Entry 5GWJ (X-ray diffraction, 2.57 A resolution); this record covers chains B and E of the 6 polymer chains in the assembly.

[Chain B]
Name: DNA topoisomerase 2-beta
Source organism: Homo sapiens
Notes: EC 5.99.1.3
UniProtKB: Q02880 (TOP2B_HUMAN); residues 445-1201 here correspond to UniProt positions 450-1206 (UniProt number = residue number + 5)
Chain sequence (803 residues; each row starts with the number of its first residue):
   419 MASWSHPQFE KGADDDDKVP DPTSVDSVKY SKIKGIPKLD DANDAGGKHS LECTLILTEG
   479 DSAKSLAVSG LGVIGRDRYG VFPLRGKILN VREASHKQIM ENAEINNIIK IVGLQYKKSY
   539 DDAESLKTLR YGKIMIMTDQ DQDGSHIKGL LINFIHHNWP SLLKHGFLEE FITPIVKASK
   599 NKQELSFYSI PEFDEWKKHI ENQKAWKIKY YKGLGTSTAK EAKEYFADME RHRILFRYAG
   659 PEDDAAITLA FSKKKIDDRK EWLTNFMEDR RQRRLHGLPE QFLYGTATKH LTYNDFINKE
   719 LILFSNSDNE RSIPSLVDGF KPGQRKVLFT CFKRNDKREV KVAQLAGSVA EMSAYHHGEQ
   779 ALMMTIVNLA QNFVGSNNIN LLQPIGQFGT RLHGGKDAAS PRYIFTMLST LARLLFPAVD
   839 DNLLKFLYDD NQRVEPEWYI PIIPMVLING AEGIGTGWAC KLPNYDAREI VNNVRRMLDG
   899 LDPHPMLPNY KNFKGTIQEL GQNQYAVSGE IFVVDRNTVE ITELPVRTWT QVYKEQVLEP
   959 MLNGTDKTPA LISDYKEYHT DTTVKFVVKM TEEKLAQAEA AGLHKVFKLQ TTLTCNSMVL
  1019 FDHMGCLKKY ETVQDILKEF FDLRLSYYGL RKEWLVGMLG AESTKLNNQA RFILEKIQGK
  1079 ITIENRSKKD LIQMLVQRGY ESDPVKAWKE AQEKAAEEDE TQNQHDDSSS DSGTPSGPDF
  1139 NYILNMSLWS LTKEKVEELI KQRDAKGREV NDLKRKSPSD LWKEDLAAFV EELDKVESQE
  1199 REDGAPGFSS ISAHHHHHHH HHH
Not modelled in the structure: 419-448, 593-636, 696-705, 1112-1134, 1202-1221
Construct notes: expression tag (419-444, 1202-1221)
Metal / ion sites: Mg2+: Asp557, Asp559; Pt ion site 1 near Met782 (its only coordinating residue here)
Ligand contacts: N2S / N2W: Glu477, Gly478, Asp479, Leu502, Arg503, Gly504, Gln778, Met782
Curated features (UniProtKB/Swiss-Prot):
  - region: Lys1006 to Ser1015 (Interaction with DNA)
  - motif: Glu1029 to Phe1039 (Nuclear export signal)
  - active site: Tyr821 (O-(5'-phospho-DNA)-tyrosine intermediate)
  - binding site (Mg(2+)): Glu477, Asp557, Asp559
  - site: Lys505 (Interaction with DNA), Asn508 (Interaction with DNA), Arg677 (Interaction with DNA), Lys678 (Interaction with DNA), Lys739 (Interaction with DNA), Tyr773 (Interaction with DNA), Arg820 (Transition state stabilizer), Ile872 (Important for DNA bending), Trp947 (Interaction with DNA)
  - cross-link (Glycyl lysine isopeptide (Lys-Gly)): Lys595 (interchain with G-Cter in SUMO2), Lys600 (interchain with G-Cter in SUMO2), Lys630 (interchain with G-Cter in SUMO2), Lys638 (interchain with G-Cter in SUMO2), Lys641 (interchain with G-Cter in SUMO2), Lys671 (interchain with G-Cter in SUMO2), Lys707 (interchain with G-Cter in SUMO2), Lys1087 (interchain with G-Cter in SUMO2)
From the paper describing this entry:
  - binding site for Pt ion: Met782

[Chain E]
Molecule: 8-nt DNA strand
Sequence (8 nucleotides; numbered 1 to 8; the number before each row is that of its first residue):
     1 AGCCGAGC

[Interface between chain B and chain E]
Pairs across the interface - 24 pairs, chain B then chain E:
  Glu477(B) with DC8(E), phosphate contact
  Gly504(B) with DC8(E), base contact
  Lys505(B) with DG7(E), base contact; DC8(E), hydrogen bond to the base
  Asp561(B) with DG7(E), phosphate contact; DC8(E), sugar contact
  Arg729(B) with DA6(E), sugar contact; DG7(E), sugar contact
  Lys739(B) with DA6(E), salt bridge to the phosphate
  Gln742(B) with DA6(E), phosphate contact
  Tyr773(B) with DG7(E), hydrogen bond to the phosphate
  His775(B) with DG7(E), hydrogen bond to the phosphate; DC8(E), salt bridge to the phosphate
  Gly776(B) with DC8(E), hydrogen bond to the phosphate
  Ala779(B) with DG7(E), sugar contact
  Thr783(B) with DA6(E), phosphate contact
  Asn786(B) with DG5(E), phosphate contact
  Glu870(B) with DC4(E), phosphate contact; DG5(E), phosphate contact
  Ile872(B) with DC4(E), base contact; DG5(E), base contact
  Arg945(B) with DC4(E), sugar contact; DG5(E), salt bridge to the phosphate
  Trp947(B) with DC4(E), hydrogen bond to the phosphate
Also at the interface, not in a pair above, chain B (21 interface residues in all): Arg503, Gly741, His774, Lys814

[Overview]
21 residues of chain B face 5 of chain E across their interface; the contacts include 5 hydrogen bonds and 3
salt bridges. Polar contacts include Lys505(B)-DC8(E), Tyr773(B)-DG7(E) and His775(B)-DG7(E). Ligands of chain
B: N2S / N2W. The paper reports a binding site for Pt ion at Met782(B).
Chain B is DNA topoisomerase 2-beta (Homo sapiens) and chain E is an 8-nt DNA strand; the structure, Structure
of a Human topoisomerase IIbeta fragment in complex with DNA and E7873S, was determined by X-ray diffraction
together with 5GWI and 5GWK from the same study.
